Entry 7ELN (electron microscopy, 3.00 A resolution); this record covers chains C and J of the 26 polymer chains in the assembly.

# Chain C
Protein: CRISPR-associated protein Csy3
Source organism: Pseudomonas aeruginosa
UniProtKB: A0A659BSG0 (A0A659BSG0_PSEAI); numbering as in UniProt (aligned over 1-342)
Chain sequence (342 residues; numbered 1 to 342; the number before each row is that of its first residue):
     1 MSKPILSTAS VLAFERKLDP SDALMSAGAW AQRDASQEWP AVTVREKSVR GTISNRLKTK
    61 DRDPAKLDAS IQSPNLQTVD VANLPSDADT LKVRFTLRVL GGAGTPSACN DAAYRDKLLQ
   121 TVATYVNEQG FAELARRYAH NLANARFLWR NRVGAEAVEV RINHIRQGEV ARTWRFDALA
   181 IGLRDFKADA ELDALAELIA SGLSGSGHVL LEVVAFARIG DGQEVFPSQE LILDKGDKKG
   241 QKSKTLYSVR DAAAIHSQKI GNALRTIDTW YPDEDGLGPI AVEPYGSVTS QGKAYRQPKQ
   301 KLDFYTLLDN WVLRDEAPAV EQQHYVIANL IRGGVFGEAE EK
Disordered / not traced: 1-5, 49-76, 232-243, 339-342

# Chain J
Molecule: 60-nt RNA strand
Source organism: Pseudomonas aeruginosa
Sequence (60 nucleotides; each row starts with the number of its first residue):
     1 CUAAGAAAUU CACGGCGGGC UUGAUGUCCG CGUCUACCUG GUUCACUGCC GUGUAGGCAG

# Chain C / chain J interface
Contacting residue pairs (38):
  Ala13(C) with U35(J), sugar contact
  Phe14(C) with U35(J), hydrogen bond to the sugar; A36(J), sugar contact
  Glu15(C) with U35(J), phosphate contact; A36(J), phosphate contact
  Arg16(C) with A36(J), salt bridge to the phosphate; C37(J), salt bridge to the phosphate
  Lys47(C) with C44(J), base contact
  Gln77(C) with A45(J), phosphate contact
  Val79(C) with C44(J), sugar contact
  Val81(C) with C44(J), base contact
  Ser107(C) with U35(J), sugar contact
  Trp149(C) with C38(J), base contact
  Glu224(C) with C44(J), hydrogen bond to the base
  Ser228(C) with G40(J), phosphate contact
  Gln229(C) with U39(J), sugar contact; G40(J), hydrogen bond to the phosphate
  Glu230(C) with U39(J), base contact
  Leu231(C) with U39(J), base contact
  Lys244(C) with U39(J), sugar contact; G40(J), hydrogen bond to the base; C44(J), phosphate contact
  His256(C) with U39(J), salt bridge to the phosphate
  Gln258(C) with C37(J), sugar contact; U39(J), hydrogen bond to the phosphate
  Lys259(C) with C38(J), sugar contact; G40(J), salt bridge to the phosphate
  Asn262(C) with C38(J), hydrogen bond to the base
  Arg265(C) with C38(J), salt bridge to the phosphate
  Glu283(C) with C38(J), phosphate contact
  Val288(C) with C38(J), base contact
  Thr289(C) with C38(J), hydrogen bond to the base
  Ser290(C) with G41(J), phosphate contact
  Arg332(C) with A36(J), phosphate contact
  Gly333(C) with A36(J), sugar contact
  Gly334(C) with U35(J), hydrogen bond to the sugar; A36(J), sugar contact
  Val335(C) with U35(J), base contact
Other interface residues (no listed pair), chain C (31 interface residues in all): Ser48, Arg150
Other interface residues (no listed pair), chain J (11 interface residues in all): U43, C46

# In short
The interface between chain C and chain J involves 31 residues on one side and 11 on the other; the contacts
include 8 hydrogen bonds and 5 salt bridges. Polar pairs include Glu224(C)-C44(J), Lys244(C)-G40(J) and
Asn262(C)-C38(J).
Here chain C is CRISPR-associated protein Csy3 and chain J is a 60-nt RNA strand, both from Pseudomonas
aeruginosa. Entry 7ELN (Structure of Csy-AcrIF24-dsDNA) was determined by electron microscopy (same
publication as 7ELM and 7WE6).
